8S8O - chains A and C of the 3 polymer chains in the assembly; structure by solution NMR.

# Chain A
Name: cAMP-dependent protein kinase type II-alpha regulatory subunit
Source organism: Homo sapiens
Notes: fragment: N-terminal docking and dimerization domain, residues 1-52
Reference sequence: P13861 (KAP2_HUMAN); residues 5-52 here correspond to UniProt positions 1-48 (UniProt number = residue number - 4)
Amino-acid sequence (52 residues; row label = number of the first residue in the row):
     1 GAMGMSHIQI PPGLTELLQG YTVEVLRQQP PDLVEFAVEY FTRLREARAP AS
Sequence notes: expression tag (1-4)
Curated features (UniProtKB/Swiss-Prot):
  - modified residue: Ser-6 (N-acetylserine), Ser-52 (Phosphoserine)

# Chain C
Name: Isoform 3 of Microtubule-associated protein 2
Source organism: Rattus norvegicus
Notes: fragment: N-terminal PKA binding region, residues 80-120
Reference sequence: P15146 (MTAP2_RAT), isoform P15146-3; residues 84-111 here = UniProt positions 84-111
Amino-acid sequence (28 residues; numbered 84 to 111; the number before each row is that of its first residue):
    84 RETAEEVSAR IVQVVTAEAV AVLKGEQE
What the authors report for this chain:
  - conformationally variable residues (order/disorder transition): Ala-87 to Lys-107
  - contacts within the chain: Lys-107/Glu-109, Ala-104/Glu-109, Val-105/Gln-110

# How chain A and chain C interact
Contacting residue pairs (13):
  Met-5(A) with Leu-106(C)
  Ser-6(A) with Leu-106(C)
  Ile-8(A) with Val-103(C); Leu-106(C)
  Ile-10(A) with Val-103(C)
  Thr-15(A) with Val-95(C); Thr-99(C)
  Gln-19(A) with Glu-88(C); Ala-92(C)
  Thr-22(A) with Ser-91(C)
  Val-23(A) with Ala-87(C); Glu-88(C); Ser-91(C)
Also at the interface, not in a pair above, chain A (11 interface residues in all): His-7, Leu-26, Tyr-40
Also at the interface, not in a pair above, chain C (9 interface residues in all): Lys-107
The authors on this interface:
  - interface residues, chain C: Glu-88(C), Leu-106(C)

# Overview
The interface between chain A and chain C involves 11 residues on one side and 9 on the other. The paper
reports interface residues Glu-88(C) and Leu-106(C); conformational variability at Ala-87(C).
Chain A is cAMP-dependent protein kinase type II-alpha regulatory subunit (Homo sapiens) and chain C is
Isoform 3 of Microtubule-associated protein 2 (Rattus norvegicus); the structure, Solution Structure of
cAMP-dependent Protein Kinase RII-alpha Subunit Dimerization and Docking Domain Complex with Microtubule
Associated ..., was determined by solution NMR.
